Entry 2FZH (X-ray diffraction, 2.10 A resolution); this record covers chain A.

[Chain A]
Molecule: Dihydrofolate reductase
From: Pneumocystis carinii
Notes: EC 1.5.1.3
UniProt: P16184 (DYR_PNECA); residue numbers follow UniProt; this construct covers 1-206
Sequence (206 residues; row label = number of the first residue in the row):
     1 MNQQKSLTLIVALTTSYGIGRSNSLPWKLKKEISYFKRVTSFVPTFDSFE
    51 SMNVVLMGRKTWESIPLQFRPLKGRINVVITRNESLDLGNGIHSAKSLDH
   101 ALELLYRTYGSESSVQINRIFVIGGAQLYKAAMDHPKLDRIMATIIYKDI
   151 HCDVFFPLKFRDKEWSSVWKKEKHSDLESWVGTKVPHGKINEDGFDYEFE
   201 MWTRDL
Curated features (UniProtKB/Swiss-Prot):
  - binding site (NADP(+)): Ala-12, Gly-18 to Ser-24, Arg-59 to Thr-61, Thr-81 to Asn-83, Gly-124 to Ala-131
  - binding site (substrate): Glu-32 to Lys-37, Arg-75
Residues lining bound ligands:
  - DH1 (2,4-diamino-5-[2-methoxy-5-(4-carboxybutyloxy)benzyl]pyrimidine): Ile-10, Val-11, Ala-12, Leu-25, Glu-32, Ile-33, Phe-36, Lys-37, Ile-65, Phe-69, Leu-72, Arg-75, Ile-123, Tyr-129, Thr-144
  - NADPH (NDP; NADPH dihydro-nicotinamide-adenine-dinucleotide phosphate): Val-11, Ala-12, Ile-19, Gly-20, Arg-21, Asn-23, Ser-24, Leu-25, Trp-27, Gly-58, Arg-59, Lys-60, Thr-61, Ser-64, Ile-80, Thr-81, Arg-82, Asn-83, Lys-96, Ser-97, Ile-123, Gly-124, Gly-125, Ala-126, Gln-127, Leu-128, Tyr-129, Ala-131, Val-154

[Overview]
Chain A binds NADPH and compound DH1. Curated annotation (UniProt) lists 22 NADP+-binding residues and 7
substrate-binding residues.
Chain A is Dihydrofolate reductase (Pneumocystis carinii); the structure, New Insights into Dihydrofolate
Reductase Interactions: Analysis of Pneumocystis carinii and Mouse DHFR Complexes with NADPH ..., was
determined by X-ray diffraction together with 2FZI and 2FZJ from the same study.
